1JD6 - chains A and B; structure by X-ray diffraction, 2.70 A resolution.

# Chain A
Protein: Apoptosis 1 inhibitor
Organism: Drosophila melanogaster
UniProt: Q24306 (IAP1_DROME); residues 201-324 here = UniProt positions 201-324
Amino-acid sequence (124 residues; row label = number of the first residue in the row):
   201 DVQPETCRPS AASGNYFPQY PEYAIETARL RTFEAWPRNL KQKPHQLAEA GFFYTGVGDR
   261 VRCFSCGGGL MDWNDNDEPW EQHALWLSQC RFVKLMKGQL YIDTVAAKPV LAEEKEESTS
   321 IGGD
Not modelled in the structure: 201-214, 317-324
Ion coordination: Zn2+: Cys263, Cys266, His283, Cys290
Swiss-Prot annotation at these positions:
  - binding site (Zn(2+)): Cys263, Cys266, His283, Cys290
Reported in the primary citation:
  - conformationally variable residues (order/disorder transition): Val310 to Glu316
  - contacts within the chain: Asn274-Asp277 (backbone contact), Gln282-Glu314
  - specificity-determining residues: Gly268, Gly269, Met271 (proposed by the authors, not directly observed)

# Chain B
Protein: head involution defective protein
Amino-acid sequence (10 residues; numbered 1 to 10; the number before each row is that of its first residue):
     1 AVPFYLPEGG
Not modelled in the structure: 9-10
Reported in the primary citation:
  - contacts within the chain: Tyr5-Pro7, Pro3-Leu6

# How chain A and chain B interact
Contacting residue pairs (26; chain A residue first):
  Arg260(A) - Phe4(B)
  Val261(A) - Phe4(B)
  Arg262(A) - Phe4(B)
  Arg262(A) - Tyr5(B)
  Cys266(A) - Pro7(B)
  Gly267(A) - Tyr5(B)
  Gly268(A) - Tyr5(B)
  Gly269(A) - Pro3(B)
  Gly269(A) - Phe4(B)  hydrogen bond (backbone-backbone)
  Gly269(A) - Tyr5(B)  hydrogen bond (backbone-backbone)
  Leu270(A) - Val2(B)
  Leu270(A) - Pro3(B)  hydrophobic
  Leu270(A) - Phe4(B)
  Met271(A) - Ala1(B)
  Met271(A) - Val2(B)  hydrogen bond (backbone-backbone)
  Met271(A) - Phe4(B)  hydrophobic
  Asp272(A) - Ala1(B)
  Asn274(A) - Ala1(B)
  Asp277(A) - Ala1(B)  hydrogen bond (side chain-backbone)
  Gln282(A) - Ala1(B)  hydrogen bond (side chain-backbone)
  Trp286(A) - Ala1(B)  hydrogen bond (side chain-backbone)
  Trp286(A) - Pro3(B)
  Trp286(A) - Leu6(B)
  Leu287(A) - Leu6(B)  hydrophobic
  Leu287(A) - Pro7(B)
  Glu314(A) - Ala1(B)
Interface residues without a listed pair, chain A (18 interface residues in all): Thr255, Trp273
The authors on this interface:
  - pairs named by the authors: Leu270(A)-Ala1(B), Leu270(A)-Pro3(B), Trp273(A)-Ala1(B), Asp277(A)-Ala1(B), Gln282(A)-Ala1(B), Trp286(A)-Ala1(B) (hydrogen bond), Trp286(A)-Pro3(B), Leu287(A)-Pro7(B), Leu287(A)-Leu6(B), Glu314(A)-Ala1(B)
  - interface residues, chain A: Cys266(A), Gly268(A), Gly269(A)

# Summary
Chain A and chain B form an interface of 18 and 7 residues respectively; the contacts include 6 hydrogen
bonds. Polar pairs include Asp277(A)-Ala1(B), Gln282(A)-Ala1(B) and Trp286(A)-Ala1(B). The authors report
contacts between Leu270(A) and Ala1(B), Leu270(A) and Pro3(B) and Trp273(A) and Ala1(B) among others; a
hydrogen bond between Trp286(A) and Ala1(B). The paper reports interface residues Cys266(A), Gly268(A) and
Gly269(A); specificity determinants Gly268(A), Gly269(A) and Met271(A).
Chain A is Apoptosis 1 inhibitor (Drosophila melanogaster) and chain B is head involution defective protein;
the structure, Crystal Structure of DIAP1-BIR2/Hid Complex, was determined by X-ray diffraction together with
1JD4 and 1JD5 from the same study.
